7Y5W - chains A and J of the 10 polymer chains in the assembly; structure by electron microscopy, 3.50 A resolution.

# Chain A
Molecule: Histone H3.1
From: Homo sapiens
Reference sequence: P68431 (H31_HUMAN); residues 0-135 here correspond to UniProt positions 1-136 (UniProt number = residue number + 1)
Sequence (136 residues; each row starts with the number of its first residue; numbering starts at 0):
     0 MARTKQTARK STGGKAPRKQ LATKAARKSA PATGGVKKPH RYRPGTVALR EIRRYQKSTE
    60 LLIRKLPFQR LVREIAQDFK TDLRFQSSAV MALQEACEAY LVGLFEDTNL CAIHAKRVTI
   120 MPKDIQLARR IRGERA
Disordered / not traced: 0-58, 135
Curated features (UniProtKB/Swiss-Prot):
  - modified residue: Arg-2 (Asymmetric dimethylarginine), Thr-3 (Phosphothreonine), Lys-4 (Allysine), Gln-5 (5-glutamyl dopamine), Thr-6 (Phosphothreonine), Arg-8 (Citrulline), Lys-9 (N6,N6,N6-trimethyllysine), Ser-10 (ADP-ribosylserine), Thr-11 (Phosphothreonine), Lys-14 (N6-(2-hydroxyisobutyryl)lysine), Arg-17 (Asymmetric dimethylarginine), Lys-18 (N6-(2-hydroxyisobutyryl)lysine), Lys-23 (N6-(2-hydroxyisobutyryl)lysine), Arg-26 (Citrulline), Lys-27 (N6,N6,N6-trimethyllysine), Ser-28 (ADP-ribosylserine), Lys-36 (N6,N6,N6-trimethyllysine), Lys-37 (N6-methyllysine), Tyr-41 (Phosphotyrosine), Lys-56 (N6,N6,N6-trimethyllysine) and 8 more in UniProt
  - lipidation: Lys-18 (N6-decanoyllysine)

# Chain J
Molecule: Widom 601 DNA
Sequence (147 nucleotides; numbered 1 to 147; the number before each row is that of its first residue):
     1 ACAGGATGTA TATATGTGAC ACGTGCCTGG AGACTAGGGA GTAATCCCCT TGGCGGTTAA
    61 AACGCGGGGG ACAGCGCGTA CGTGCGTTTA AGCGGTGCTA GAGCTGTCTA CGACCAATTG
   121 AGCGGCCTCG GCACCGGGAT TCTCCAG
Disordered / not traced: 1-14, 116-147

# Interface between chain A and chain J
Residue-residue contacts (12; chain A residue first):
  Arg-63(A) / DG29(J)  sugar contact
  Arg-83(A) / DC20(J)  hydrogen bond to the phosphate
  Arg-83(A) / DA21(J)  salt bridge to the phosphate
  Phe-84(A) / DC20(J)  phosphate contact
  Gln-85(A) / DC20(J)  phosphate contact
  Arg-116(A) / DA40(J)  phosphate contact
  Arg-116(A) / DG41(J)  phosphate contact
  Val-117(A) / DG39(J)  sugar contact
  Val-117(A) / DA40(J)  hydrogen bond to the phosphate
  Thr-118(A) / DA40(J)  hydrogen bond to the phosphate
  Met-120(A) / DA40(J)  phosphate contact
  Met-120(A) / DG41(J)  phosphate contact
Interface residues without a listed pair, chain A (10 interface residues in all): Arg-72, Lys-115
Interface residues without a listed pair, chain J (7 interface residues in all): DG30

# Overview
The interface between chain A and chain J involves 10 residues on one side and 7 on the other, with 3 hydrogen
bonds and 1 salt bridge. Polar contacts include Arg-83(A)/DC20(J), Val-117(A)/DA40(J) and Thr-118(A)/DA40(J).
Here chain A is Histone H3.1 (Homo sapiens) and chain J is Widom 601 DNA. Entry 7Y5W (Cryo-EM structure of the
left-handed Di-tetrasome) was determined by electron microscopy, deposited together with 7Y5K, 7Y5L, 7Y5O,
7Y5U, 7Y5V, 7Y61 and 4 further entries.
